Entry 7EW2 (electron microscopy, 3.10 A resolution); this record covers chains A and B of the 5 polymer chains in the assembly.

[Chain A]
Protein: Guanine nucleotide-binding protein G(i) subunit alpha-1
Source organism: Homo sapiens
Reference sequence: P63096 (GNAI1_HUMAN); numbering as in UniProt (aligned over 1-354)
Amino-acid sequence (354 residues; numbered 1 to 354; the number before each row is that of its first residue):
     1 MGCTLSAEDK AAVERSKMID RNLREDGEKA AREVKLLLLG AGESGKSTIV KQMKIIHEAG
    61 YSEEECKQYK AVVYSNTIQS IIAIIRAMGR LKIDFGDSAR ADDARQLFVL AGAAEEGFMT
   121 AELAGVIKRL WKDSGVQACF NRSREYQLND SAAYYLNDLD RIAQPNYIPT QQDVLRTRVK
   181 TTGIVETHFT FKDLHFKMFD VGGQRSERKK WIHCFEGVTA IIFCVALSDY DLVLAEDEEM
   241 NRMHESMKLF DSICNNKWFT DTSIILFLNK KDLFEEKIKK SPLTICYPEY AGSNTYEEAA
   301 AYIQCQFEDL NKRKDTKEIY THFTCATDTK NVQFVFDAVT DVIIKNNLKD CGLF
Not modelled in the structure: 1, 56-182
Curated features (UniProtKB/Swiss-Prot):
  - region: Lys35 to Thr48 (G1 motif), Asp173 to Thr181 (G2 motif), Phe196 to Arg205 (G3 motif), Ile265 to Asp272 (G4 motif), Thr324 to Thr329 (G5 motif)
  - binding site (GTP): Glu43 to Thr48, Ser151, Leu175 to Thr181, Asp200 to Gln204, Asn269 to Asp272, Ala326
  - binding site (Mg(2+)): Ser47, Thr181
  - modified residue: Arg178 (ADP-ribosylarginine), Gln204 (Deamidated glutamine), Cys351 (ADP-ribosylcysteine)
  - lipidation: Gly2 (N-myristoyl glycine), Cys3 (S-palmitoyl cysteine)
  - natural variant: Gly40 (G40C: In NEDHISB; G40R: In NEDHISB), Gly45 (G45D: In NEDHISB), Thr48 (T48I: In NEDHISB; T48K: In NEDHISB), Gln52 (Q52P: In NEDHISB), Ser75 (deletion: In NEDHISB; uncertain significance), Gln172 (deletion: In NEDHISB), Asp173 (D173V: In NEDHISB), Glu186 to Phe189 (deletion: In NEDHISB; uncertain significance), Cys224 (C224Y: In NEDHISB), Lys270 (K270N: In NEDHISB; K270R: In NEDHISB), Asp272 (D272G: In NEDHISB), Ala326 (A326P: In NEDHISB), 1 further natural variant entry in UniProt
  - mutagenesis: Gly42 (G42R: Abolishes switch to an activated conformation and dissociation from beta and gamma subunits upon GTP binding. Abolishes interaction with RGS family members), Glu116 (E116L: Enhances interaction (inactive GDP-bound) with RGS14), Gln147 (Q147L: Enhances interaction (inactive GDP-bound) with RGS14), Glu245 (E245L: Enhances interaction (inactive GDP-bound) with RGS14)

[Chain B]
Protein: Guanine nucleotide-binding protein G(I)/G(S)/G(T) subunit beta-1
Source organism: Homo sapiens
Reference sequence: P62873 (GBB1_HUMAN); numbering as in UniProt (aligned over 2-340)
Amino-acid sequence (356 residues; row label = number of the first residue in the row; numbers below 1 keep their minus sign (Met-15 is residue -15)):
   -15 MHHHHLEVLF QGPGSSGSEL DQLRQEAEQL KNQIRDARKA CADATLSQIT NNIDPVGRIQ
    45 MRTRRTLRGH LAKIYAMHWG TDSRLLVSAS QDGKLIIWDS YTTNKVHAIP LRSSWVMTCA
   105 YAPSGNYVAC GGLDNICSIY NLKTREGNVR VSRELAGHTG YLSCCRFLDD NQIVTSSGDT
   165 TCALWDIETG QQTTTFTGHT GDVMSLSLAP DTRLFVSGAC DASAKLWDVR EGMCRQTFTG
   225 HESDINAICF FPNGNAFATG SDDATCRLFD LRADQELMTY SHDNIICGIT SVSFSKSGRL
   285 LLAGYDDFNC NVWDALKADR AGVLAGHDNR VSCLGVTDDG MAVATGSWDS FLKIWN
Not modelled in the structure: -15 to 0
Differences from the reference sequence: initiating methionine (-15); expression tag (-14 to 1)
Curated features (UniProtKB/Swiss-Prot):
  - modified residue: Ser2 (N-acetylserine), His266 (Phosphohistidine)
  - natural variant: Leu30 (L30F: In MRD42; uncertain significance), Arg52 (R52G: In MRD42), Gly64 (G64V: In MRD42), Asp76 (D76E: In MRD42; D76G: In MRD42), Gly77 (G77S: In MRD42), Lys78 (K78R: In MRD42), Ile80 (I80N: In MRD42; I80T: In MRD42), His91 (H91R: In MRD42; uncertain significance), Ala92 (A92T: In MRD42), Pro94 (P94S: In MRD42), Leu95 (L95P: In MRD42), Arg96 (R96L: In MRD42), 5 further natural variant entries in UniProt

[How chain A and chain B interact]
Residue-residue contacts (37):
  Ala12(A) with Asn88(B)
  Val13(A) with Asn88(B)
  Arg15(A) with Val90(B), hydrogen bond (side chain-backbone)
  Ser16(A) with Thr87(B); Asn88(B); Lys89(B), hydrogen bond (side chain-backbone)
  Ile19(A) with Lys89(B); Ala92(B), hydrophobic
  Asp20(A) with Lys89(B), salt bridge
  Leu23(A) with Lys78(B); Ile80(B), hydrophobic; Lys89(B)
  Gly27(A) with Leu55(B)
  Lys35(A) with Trp99(B)
  Gly183(A) with Asn119(B)
  Ile184(A) with Leu117(B), hydrophobic
  Phe199(A) with Trp99(B), hydrophobic
  Gln204(A) with Leu117(B); Tyr145(B)
  Arg205(A) with Thr143(B), hydrogen bond; Asp163(B)
  Ser206(A) with Tyr145(B)
  Glu207(A) with Asp186(B), hydrogen bond (backbone-side chain)
  Lys209(A) with Asp228(B)
  Lys210(A) with Tyr145(B); Met188(B); Cys204(B); Asp228(B), salt bridge; Asn230(B), hydrogen bond; Asp246(B), salt bridge
  His213(A) with Lys57(B); Tyr59(B), hydrogen bond
  Cys214(A) with Tyr59(B); Gln75(B); Trp99(B)
  Phe215(A) with Trp99(B), hydrophobic
  Glu216(A) with Lys57(B), salt bridge
Also at the interface, not in a pair above, chain A (25 interface residues in all): Asp26, Trp211, Trp258
Also at the interface, not in a pair above, chain B (30 interface residues in all): Arg52, Gly53, His91, Met101, Gly144, Gly162, Arg314

[Summary]
The interface between chain A and chain B involves 25 residues on one side and 30 on the other, with 6
hydrogen bonds and 4 salt bridges. Among the polar pairs are Asp20(A)-Lys89(B), Lys210(A)-Asp228(B) and
Lys210(A)-Asp246(B).
Chain A is Guanine nucleotide-binding protein G(i) subunit alpha-1 and chain B is Guanine nucleotide-binding
protein G(I)/G(S)/G(T) subunit beta-1, both from Homo sapiens; the structure, Cryo-EM structure of
pFTY720-bound Sphingosine 1-phosphate receptor 3 in complex with Gi protein, was determined by electron
microscopy (same publication as 7EW3 and 7EW4).
